8Q05 - chains A and C of the 17 polymer chains in the assembly; structure by electron microscopy, 2.77 A resolution.

# Chain A (and C)
Name: Ribulose bisphosphate carboxylase large chain
Organism: Chlorella sorokiniana
Notes: EC 4.1.1.39; chain C of this document is another copy of the same molecule, construct and numbering; everything in this record applies to it too
UniProt: W8SUA8 (W8SUA8_CHLSO); residues 1-475 here = UniProt positions 1-475
Chain sequence (475 residues; row label = number of the first residue in the row):
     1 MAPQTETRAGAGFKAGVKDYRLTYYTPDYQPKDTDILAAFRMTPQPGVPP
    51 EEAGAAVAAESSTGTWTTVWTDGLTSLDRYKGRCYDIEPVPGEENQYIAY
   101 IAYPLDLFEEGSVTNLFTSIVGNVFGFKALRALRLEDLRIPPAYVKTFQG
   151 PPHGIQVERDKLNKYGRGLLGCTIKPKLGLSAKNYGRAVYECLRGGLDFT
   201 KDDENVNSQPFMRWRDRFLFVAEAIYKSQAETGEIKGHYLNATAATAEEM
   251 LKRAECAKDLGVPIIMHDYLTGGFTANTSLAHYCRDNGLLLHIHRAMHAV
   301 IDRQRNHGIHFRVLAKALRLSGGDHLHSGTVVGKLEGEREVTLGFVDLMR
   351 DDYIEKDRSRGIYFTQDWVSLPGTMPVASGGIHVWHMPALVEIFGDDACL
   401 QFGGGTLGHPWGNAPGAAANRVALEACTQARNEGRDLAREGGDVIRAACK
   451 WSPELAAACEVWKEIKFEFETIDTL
Disordered / not traced: 1-21, 60-78, 461-475

# Chain A / chain C interface
Residue-residue contacts (13):
  Lys183(A) with Asp160(C); Asn163(C); Tyr165(C), hydrogen bond
  Pro210(A) with Ser370(C)
  Arg213(A) with Arg285(C)
  Arg215(A) with Asp286(C), hydrogen bond (side chain-backbone); Asn287(C); Gly288(C)
  Asp216(A) with His153(C), salt bridge; Val157(C); Lys161(C), salt bridge
  Phe220(A) with Asp160(C); Lys161(C)
Other interface residues (no listed pair), chain A (8 interface residues in all): Ser181, Leu219
Other interface residues (no listed pair), chain C (12 interface residues in all): Lys146

# In short
Chain A and chain C form an interface of 8 and 12 residues respectively, with 2 hydrogen bonds and 2 salt
bridges. Polar pairs include Asp216(A)-His153(C), Asp216(A)-Lys161(C) and Lys183(A)-Tyr165(C).
Chain A and chain C are both Ribulose bisphosphate carboxylase large chain (Chlorella sorokiniana); the
structure, Chlorella sorokiniana Rubisco with CsLinker (alpha3-alpha4) bound: D4 symmetry expanded, was
determined by electron microscopy together with 8Q04 from the same study.
